Entry 1H3U (X-ray diffraction, 2.40 A resolution); this record covers chains A and B.

== Chain A (and B) ==
Name: Ig gamma-1 chain C region
Organism: Homo sapiens
Notes: fragment: ch2, ch3, residues 225-447; chain B of this document is another copy of the same molecule, construct and numbering; everything in this record applies to it too
Chain sequence (223 residues; row label = number of the first residue in the row):
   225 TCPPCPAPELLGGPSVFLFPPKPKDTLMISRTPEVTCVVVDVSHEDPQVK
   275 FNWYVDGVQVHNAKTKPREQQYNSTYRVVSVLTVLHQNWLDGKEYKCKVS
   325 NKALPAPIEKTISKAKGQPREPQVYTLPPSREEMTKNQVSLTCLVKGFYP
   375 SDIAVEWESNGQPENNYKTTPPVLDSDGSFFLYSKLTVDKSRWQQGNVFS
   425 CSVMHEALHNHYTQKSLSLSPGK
Unresolved in the structure: 225-237, 446-447 (chain B: 225-237, 445-447)
Cystine bridges: Cys261-Cys321, Cys367-Cys425
Glycans and other covalent adducts: glycan linked to Asn297

== Chain A / chain B interface ==
Residue-residue contacts - 46 pairs, chain A then chain B:
  Tyr349(A) with Ser354(B); Glu356(B); Glu357(B); Lys360(B)
  Thr350(A) with Ser354(B)
  Leu351(A) with Pro352(B); Ser354(B); Thr366(B)
  Pro352(A) with Leu351(B)
  Ser354(A) with Tyr349(B); Thr350(B); Leu351(B)
  Glu356(A) with Tyr349(B); Lys439(B), salt bridge
  Glu357(A) with Tyr349(B); Lys370(B)
  Lys360(A) with Gln347(B)
  Ser364(A) with Leu368(B); Lys370(B)
  Thr366(A) with Leu351(B); Tyr407(B), hydrogen bond
  Asn390(A) with Ser400(B)
  Lys392(A) with Leu398(B); Asp399(B); Ser400(B); Phe405(B)
  Thr394(A) with Thr394(B); Val397(B); Phe405(B)
  Pro395(A) with Pro395(B), hydrophobic; Val397(B)
  Val397(A) with Thr394(B)
  Leu398(A) with Lys392(B)
  Asp399(A) with Lys392(B); Lys409(B), salt bridge
  Ser400(A) with Asn390(B), hydrogen bond
  Phe405(A) with Lys392(B); Thr394(B); Lys409(B)
  Tyr407(A) with Thr366(B), hydrogen bond; Tyr407(B), hydrophobic; Lys409(B)
  Ser408(A) with Tyr407(B)
  Lys409(A) with Asp399(B), salt bridge; Phe405(B); Tyr407(B)
Other interface residues (no listed pair), chain A (27 interface residues in all): Gln347, Pro353, Leu368, Lys370, Thr393
Other interface residues (no listed pair), chain B (27 interface residues in all): Val348, Ser364, Ser408

== Overview ==
The chain A/chain B interface involves 27 residues from each chain; the contacts include 3 hydrogen bonds and
3 salt bridges. Among the polar pairs are Glu356(A)-Lys439(B), Asp399(A)-Lys409(B) and Thr366(A)-Tyr407(B).
Chain A and chain B are both Ig gamma-1 chain C region (Homo sapiens); the structure, Crystal structure of the
human IGG1 FC-fragment,glycoform (M3N2F)2, was determined by X-ray diffraction together with 1H3T, 1H3V, 1H3W,
1H3Y and 1H3X from the same study.
